Entry 8TPA (electron microscopy, 3.00 A resolution); this record covers chains A and F of the 12 polymer chains in the assembly.

Chain A:
Name: Hemagglutinin HA1 chain
From: Influenza A virus (A/New Caledonia/20/1999(H1N1))
UniProt: Q6WG00 (Q6WG00_9INFA); the construct lacks a stretch of the UniProt sequence, so the offset changes along the chain: -6 to 54 = UniProt 1-61; 55-83 = UniProt 63-91; 84-95 = UniProt 93-104; 96-135 = UniProt 106-145; 2 more segments
Chain sequence (343 residues; each row starts with the number of its first residue; a row labelled like 135A-135C holds insertion residues (135A, then the next letters in order); numbers below 1 keep their minus sign (Met-6 is residue -6)):
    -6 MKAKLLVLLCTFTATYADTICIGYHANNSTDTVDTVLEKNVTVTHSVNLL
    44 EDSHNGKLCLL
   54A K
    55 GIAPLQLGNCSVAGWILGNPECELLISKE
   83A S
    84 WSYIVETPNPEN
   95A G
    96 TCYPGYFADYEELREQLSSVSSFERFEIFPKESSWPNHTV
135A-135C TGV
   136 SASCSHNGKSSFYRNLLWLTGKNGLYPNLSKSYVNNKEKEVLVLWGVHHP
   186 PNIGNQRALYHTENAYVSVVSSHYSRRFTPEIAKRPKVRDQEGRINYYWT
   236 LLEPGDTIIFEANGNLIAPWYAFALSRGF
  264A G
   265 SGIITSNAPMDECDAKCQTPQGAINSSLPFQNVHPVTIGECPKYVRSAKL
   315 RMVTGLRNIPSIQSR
Not modelled in the structure: -6 to 10, 326-329
Cystine bridges: Cys52-Cys277, Cys64-Cys76, Cys97-Cys139, Cys281-Cys305
Covalently attached groups: N-acetylglucosamine (NAG) linked to Asn63, Asn95, Asn132, Asn163, Asn289

Chain F:
Name: Hemagglutinin HA2 chain
From: Influenza A virus (A/New Caledonia/20/1999(H1N1))
UniProt: Q6WG00 (Q6WG00_9INFA); residues 1-222 here correspond to UniProt positions 344-565 (UniProt number = residue number + 343)
Chain sequence (222 residues; numbered 1 to 222; the number before each row is that of its first residue):
     1 GLFGAIAGFIEGGWTGMVDGWYGYHHQNEQGSGYAADQKSTQNAINGITN
    51 KVNSVIEKMNTQFTAVGKEFNKLERRMENLNKKVDDGFLDIWTYNAELLV
   101 LLENERTLDFHDSNVKNLYEKVKSQLKNNAKEIGNGCFEFYHKCNNECME
   151 SVKNGTYDYPKYSEESKLNREKIDGVKLESMGVYQILAIYSTVASSLVLL
   201 VSLGAISFWMCSNGSLQCRICI
Not modelled in the structure: 1-8, 172-222
Cystine bridges: Cys144-Cys148

Chain A / chain F interface:
Contacting residue pairs - 7 pairs, chain A then chain F:
  Val29(A) - Lys51(F)
  Val29(A) - Ser54(F)
  Val29(A) - Glu103(F)
  Leu30(A) - Gly47(F)
  Leu30(A) - Asn50(F)  hydrogen bond (backbone-side chain)
  Leu30(A) - Phe110(F)  hydrophobic
  Lys32(A) - Glu57(F)  salt bridge
Other interface residues (no listed pair), chain A (4 interface residues in all): Glu31
Other interface residues (no listed pair), chain F (8 interface residues in all): Ile48

Summary:
4 residues of chain A and 8 residues of chain F are in contact; the contacts include 1 hydrogen bond and 1
salt bridge. Polar pairs include Lys32(A)-Glu57(F) and Leu30(A)-Asn50(F). N-acetylglucosamine is covalently
linked to Asn63(A), Asn95(A), Asn132(A), Asn163(A) and Asn289(A).
Here chain A is Hemagglutinin HA1 chain and chain F is Hemagglutinin HA2 chain, both from Influenza A virus
(A/New Caledonia/20/1999(H1N1)). Entry 8TPA (H1 hemagglutinin (NC99) in complex with medial-junction-targeting
Fab 2-2-1G06) was determined by electron microscopy together with 8TP6, 8TP7 and 8TP9 from the same study.
